PDB entry 3RYF | X-ray diffraction, 2.52 A resolution | chains D and E of the 5 polymer chains in the assembly

== Chain D ==
Protein: Tubulin beta chain
Organism: Ovis aries
UniProt: D0VWY9 (D0VWY9_SHEEP); the author numbering skips numbers that UniProt does not, so the offset changes along the chain: 1-44 = UniProt 1-44; 47-360 = UniProt 45-358; 369-455 = UniProt 359-445
Sequence (445 residues; numbered 1 to 455; 10 numbers in that range are skipped by the numbering (no residue carries them; nothing is unmodelled there); the number before each row is that of its first residue):
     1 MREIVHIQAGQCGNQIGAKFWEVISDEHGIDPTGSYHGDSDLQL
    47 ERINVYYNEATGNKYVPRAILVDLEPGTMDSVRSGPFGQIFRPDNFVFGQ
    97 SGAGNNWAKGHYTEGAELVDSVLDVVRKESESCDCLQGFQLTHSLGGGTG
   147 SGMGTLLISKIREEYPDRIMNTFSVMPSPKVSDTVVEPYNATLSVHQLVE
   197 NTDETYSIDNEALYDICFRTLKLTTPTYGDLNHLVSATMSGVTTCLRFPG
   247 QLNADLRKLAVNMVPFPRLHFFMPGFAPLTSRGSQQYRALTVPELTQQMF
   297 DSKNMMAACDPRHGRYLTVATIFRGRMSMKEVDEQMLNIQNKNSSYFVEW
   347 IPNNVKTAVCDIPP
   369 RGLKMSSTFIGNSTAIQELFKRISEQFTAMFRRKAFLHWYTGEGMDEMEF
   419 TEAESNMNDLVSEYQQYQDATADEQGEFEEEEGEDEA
Disordered / not traced: 442-455
Small-molecule neighbours: GTP (guanosine-5'-triphosphate): Gly-10, Gln-11, Cys-12, Gln-15, Ile-16, Asp-69, Glu-71, Gly-98, Ala-99, Gly-100, Asn-101, Asn-102, Ser-140, Gly-142, Gly-143, Gly-144, Thr-145, Gly-146, Ser-147, Val-171, Pro-173, Val-177, Ser-178, Glu-183, Asn-206, Leu-209, Tyr-224, Leu-227, Asn-228

== Chain E ==
Protein: Stathmin-4
Organism: Rattus norvegicus
UniProt: P63043 (STMN4_RAT); residues 5-145 here correspond to UniProt positions 49-189 (UniProt number = residue number + 44)
Sequence (143 residues; each row starts with the number of its first residue):
     3 XADMEVIELNKATSGQSWEVILKPPSFDGVPEFNASLPRRRDPSLEEIQK
    53 KLEAAEERRKYQEAELLKHLAEKREHEREVIQKAIEENNNFIKMAKEKLA
   103 QKMESNKENREAHLAAMLERLQEKDKHAEEVRKNKELKEEASR
Disordered / not traced: 3, 35-40
Differences from the reference sequence: engineered mutation Ala-14 (Cys58 in P63043), Trp-20 (Phe64 in P63043)
Modified / non-standard residues: ACE (acetyl group) at position 3
UniProt features mapped onto this chain:
  - modified residue: Ser-46 (Phosphoserine)

== How chain D and chain E interact ==
Pairs across the interface - 26 pairs, chain D then chain E:
  Tyr-108(D) / His-129(E)  hydrogen bond
  Tyr-108(D) / Ala-130(E)  hydrophobic
  Tyr-108(D) / Val-133(E)  hydrophobic
  Tyr-108(D) / Arg-134(E)  hydrogen bond (backbone-side chain)
  Thr-109(D) / Lys-137(E)
  Ala-112(D) / Arg-134(E)
  Ser-155(D) / Leu-123(E)
  Ser-155(D) / Lys-126(E)
  Lys-156(D) / Asp-127(E)  salt bridge
  Arg-158(D) / Met-119(E)
  Arg-158(D) / Leu-123(E)
  Glu-159(D) / Leu-120(E)
  Glu-159(D) / Leu-123(E)
  Glu-159(D) / Gln-124(E)
  Glu-159(D) / Asp-127(E)
  Gln-193(D) / Lys-126(E)
  Asn-197(D) / Leu-123(E)
  Asn-197(D) / Lys-126(E)
  Gly-410(D) / Lys-140(E)
  Glu-411(D) / Val-133(E)
  Glu-411(D) / Lys-137(E)  salt bridge
  Gly-412(D) / Val-133(E)
  Gly-412(D) / Asn-136(E)
  Gly-412(D) / Lys-137(E)
  Glu-417(D) / His-129(E)  salt bridge
  Glu-417(D) / Val-133(E)
Other interface residues (no listed pair), chain D (18 interface residues in all): Lys-105, Glu-110, Pro-162, Glu-196, Met-413

== In short ==
18 residues of chain D face 13 of chain E across their interface, with 2 hydrogen bonds and 3 salt bridges.
Polar contacts include Lys-156(D)/Asp-127(E), Glu-411(D)/Lys-137(E) and Glu-417(D)/His-129(E). Bound to chain
D: GTP.
Here chain D is Tubulin beta chain (Ovis aries) and chain E is Stathmin-4 (Rattus norvegicus). Entry 3RYF
(GTP-Tubulin: RB3 Stathmin-like domain complex) was determined by X-ray diffraction together with 3RYC, 3RYH
and 3RYI from the same study.
